PDB entry 6M2I | X-ray diffraction, 2.45 A resolution | chains A and B

# Chain A
Name: Amidohydrolase
Source organism: Rhodococcus wratislaviensis
Reference sequence: A0A402C2V4 (A0A402C2V4_9NOCA); residues 13-385 here correspond to UniProt positions 1-373 (UniProt number = residue number - 12)
Amino-acid sequence (385 residues; each row starts with the number of its first residue):
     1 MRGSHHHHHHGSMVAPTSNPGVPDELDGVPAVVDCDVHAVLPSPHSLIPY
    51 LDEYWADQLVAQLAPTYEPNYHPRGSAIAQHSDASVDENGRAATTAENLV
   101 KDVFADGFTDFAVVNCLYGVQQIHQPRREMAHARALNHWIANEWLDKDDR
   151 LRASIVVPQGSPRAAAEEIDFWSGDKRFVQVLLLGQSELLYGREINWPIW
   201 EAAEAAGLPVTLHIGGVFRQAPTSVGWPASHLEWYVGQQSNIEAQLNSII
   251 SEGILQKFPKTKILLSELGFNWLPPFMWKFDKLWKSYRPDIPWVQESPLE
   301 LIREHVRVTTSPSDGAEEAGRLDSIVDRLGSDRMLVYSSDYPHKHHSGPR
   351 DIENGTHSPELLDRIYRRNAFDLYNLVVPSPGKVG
Unresolved in the structure: 1-26, 381-385
Differences from the reference sequence: initiating methionine (1); expression tag (2-12)
Modified residues: Mse1, Mse13 (selenomethionine); Mse130, Mse277, Mse334 (selenomethionine; parent Met)
Bound ions: Zn2+: Asp36, His38, His213, Glu267, Asp340
Reported in the primary citation:
  - Zn2+ coordination: Asp36, His38, His213, Glu267, Asp340

# Chain B
Name: Amidohydrolase
Source organism: Rhodococcus wratislaviensis
Reference sequence: A0A402C2Q3 (A0A402C2Q3_9NOCA); residue numbers follow UniProt; this construct covers 2-378
Amino-acid sequence (378 residues; row label = number of the first residue in the row):
     1 MTIIEHGSLGTLPAPSVTTGIVDADIHPVPQDGALEPYLDDRWKKHIREY
    51 GVRTTTGLQFISEYPQMYGGAMRADAWPESGYPGSDRELLRTQLLDKHNI
   101 QLGVLQCLAPGGQTLNPAGQALNQELAAALCRATNDWQLEHLVYPDPRMR
   151 AAIPVTFETPDYAVAEIERVGADPGVVAVLGTSKTLEPLGSRKYWPIYEA
   201 SVAQNLPIQFHLSQGGGHANTGTGWTSYHTEYHTGHVQSFQSQLLSLVLS
   251 GTFDRFPTLKVMFVEGNVAHFAPLIQRMDYTWETLRGELPDLQRKPSEYI
   301 RDHIWASTQPIDEPEKPEHLAELLEEFCGDNVVFATDYPHFDFDDPETAF
   351 PRSFPVDLRDKILRGNGMRFFGVTNQAD
Unresolved in the structure: 1-8, 73-82, 112-114, 376-378
Differences from the reference sequence: initiating methionine (1)
Modified residues: Mse1 (selenomethionine); Mse67, Mse72, Mse149, Mse262, Mse278, Mse368 (selenomethionine; parent Met)
Bound ions: Fe ion site 1: Asp25, His27, His211, Glu265, Asp337; Fe ion site 2: Glu265, Asp337, His340 (together with 1,2-ethanediol)
Reported in the primary citation:
  - Fe ion coordination: Asp25, His27, His211, Glu265, Asp337, His340
  - Fe ion coordination through a water molecule: Asp342
  - binding site for 1,2-ethanediol: Asp342

# Chain A / chain B interface
Contacting residue pairs (138; chain A residue first):
  Ala77(A) - Thr284(B)
  Ile78(A) - Leu285(B)
  Gln186(A) - Gly222(B)  hydrogen bond (side chain-backbone)
  Gln186(A) - Thr223(B)
  Ser187(A) - Thr223(B)  hydrogen bond (backbone-side chain)
  Glu188(A) - Thr223(B)
  Leu189(A) - Thr223(B)
  Leu190(A) - Thr223(B)
  Leu190(A) - Trp225(B)
  Leu190(A) - Thr226(B)
  Leu190(A) - Glu231(B)
  Arg193(A) - Ser227(B)
  Ile214(A) - Arg277(B)
  Gln220(A) - Ala219(B)
  Gln220(A) - Thr221(B)  hydrogen bond (side chain-backbone)
  Gln220(A) - Gly222(B)  hydrogen bond (side chain-backbone)
  Gln220(A) - Thr223(B)
  Gln220(A) - Gly224(B)  hydrogen bond (side chain-backbone)
  Ala221(A) - Gly222(B)
  Pro222(A) - Gly222(B)
  Thr223(A) - Gly222(B)
  Thr223(A) - Ser242(B)
  Ser224(A) - His218(B)
  Ser224(A) - Ala219(B)
  Ser224(A) - Asn220(B)
  Ser224(A) - Thr221(B)
  Ser224(A) - Gly222(B)
  Ser224(A) - Ser239(B)  hydrogen bond
  Val225(A) - Ser183(B)
  Val225(A) - Lys184(B)
  Val225(A) - Thr185(B)
  Val225(A) - Leu186(B)
  Val225(A) - Glu187(B)
  Val225(A) - Pro188(B)
  Val225(A) - His218(B)
  Val225(A) - Ser242(B)
  Val225(A) - Gln243(B)
  Gly226(A) - Leu186(B)
  Gly226(A) - His218(B)
  Trp227(A) - Pro188(B)
  Ser230(A) - Glu288(B)
  His231(A) - Leu285(B)
  His231(A) - Glu288(B)  hydrogen bond (backbone-side chain)
  Leu232(A) - Thr281(B)
  Leu232(A) - Trp282(B)
  Leu232(A) - Leu285(B)
  Leu232(A) - Glu288(B)  hydrogen bond (backbone-side chain)
  Glu233(A) - Leu245(B)
  Glu233(A) - Ser246(B)
  Glu233(A) - Leu249(B)
  Tyr235(A) - Arg277(B)  hydrogen bond (backbone-side chain)
  Tyr235(A) - Thr281(B)
  Val236(A) - Leu245(B)  hydrophobic
  Val236(A) - Arg277(B)  hydrogen bond (backbone-side chain)
  Val236(A) - Mse278(B)  hydrophobic
  Val236(A) - Thr281(B)
  Gly237(A) - Leu245(B)
  Gln239(A) - Gln241(B)  hydrogen bond
  Gln239(A) - Leu274(B)
  Gln239(A) - Arg277(B)
  Ser240(A) - Gln238(B)
  Ser240(A) - Gln241(B)  hydrogen bond
  Asn241(A) - Gly222(B)  hydrogen bond (side chain-backbone)
  Asn241(A) - Thr223(B)  hydrogen bond (side chain-backbone)
  Glu243(A) - Val237(B)
  Glu243(A) - Gln238(B)
  Glu243(A) - Gln241(B)  hydrogen bond
  Ala244(A) - Thr221(B)
  Ala244(A) - Gln238(B)
  Gln245(A) - Thr223(B)  hydrogen bond
  Asn247(A) - Thr230(B)  hydrogen bond (side chain-backbone)
  Asn247(A) - Glu231(B)  hydrogen bond (side chain-backbone)
  Asn247(A) - Thr234(B)  hydrogen bond
  Ser248(A) - Glu231(B)
  Ser251(A) - Tyr228(B)
  Ser251(A) - Thr230(B)  hydrogen bond
  Ser251(A) - Glu231(B)
  Glu252(A) - Ser227(B)  hydrogen bond
  Glu252(A) - Tyr228(B)
  Leu268(A) - Arg277(B)
  Gly269(A) - Arg277(B)
  Asn271(A) - Pro273(B)
  Asn271(A) - Gln276(B)
  Trp272(A) - Pro273(B)
  Pro275(A) - His270(B)
  Phe276(A) - Thr234(B)
  Trp278(A) - Glu313(B)
  Trp278(A) - Pro314(B)  hydrophobic
  Trp278(A) - Glu315(B)
  Trp278(A) - His319(B)
  Trp278(A) - Leu323(B)  hydrophobic
  Lys279(A) - His233(B)
  Lys279(A) - Val237(B)
  Lys279(A) - Asn267(B)  hydrogen bond
  Lys279(A) - Pro310(B)
  Phe280(A) - Thr230(B)
  Phe280(A) - Thr234(B)
  Lys282(A) - Ile311(B)  hydrogen bond (side chain-backbone)
  Lys282(A) - Glu313(B)  salt bridge
  Leu283(A) - His233(B)
  Leu283(A) - Thr234(B)
  Ser286(A) - Tyr68(B)  hydrogen bond (backbone-side chain)
  Tyr287(A) - Tyr68(B)
  Tyr287(A) - His229(B)  hydrogen bond
  Tyr287(A) - His233(B)  hydrogen bond
  Tyr287(A) - Phe341(B)
  Asp290(A) - Mse67(B)
  Asp290(A) - Tyr228(B)
  Asp290(A) - His229(B)  hydrogen bond (side chain-backbone)
  Ile291(A) - Tyr228(B)  hydrophobic
  Ile291(A) - Thr230(B)
  Trp293(A) - Tyr228(B)  hydrophobic
  Leu299(A) - Glu315(B)
  Arg303(A) - Glu315(B)  salt bridge
  Pro312(A) - Tyr280(B)  hydrophobic
  Ser313(A) - Tyr280(B)
  Asp314(A) - Gln276(B)  hydrogen bond (backbone-side chain)
  Asp314(A) - Arg277(B)  salt bridge
  Asp314(A) - Tyr280(B)
  Gly315(A) - Gln276(B)
  Gly315(A) - Tyr280(B)
  Ala316(A) - Gln276(B)
  Glu317(A) - Tyr280(B)
  Arg321(A) - Gln276(B)  hydrogen bond
  Arg321(A) - Glu326(B)  salt bridge
  Asp327(A) - Lys316(B)  salt bridge
  Asp327(A) - His319(B)  salt bridge
  Arg328(A) - His319(B)
  Arg328(A) - Glu322(B)  salt bridge
  Arg328(A) - Leu323(B)
  Arg328(A) - Glu326(B)  salt bridge
  Lys344(A) - Thr284(B)
  His345(A) - Tyr280(B)
  His345(A) - Thr284(B)
  His346(A) - Tyr280(B)
  His346(A) - Glu283(B)
  His346(A) - Thr284(B)  hydrogen bond (backbone-side chain)
  Ser347(A) - Tyr280(B)  hydrogen bond (backbone-side chain)
Also at the interface, not in a pair above, chain A (69 interface residues in all): Ser76, Gly185, Trp284, Ser324
Also at the interface, not in a pair above, chain B (61 interface residues in all): Ala269, Arg286, Leu289

# Summary
69 residues of chain A and 61 residues of chain B are in contact; the contacts include 31 hydrogen bonds and 8
salt bridges. Polar pairs include Lys282(A)-Glu313(B), Arg303(A)-Glu315(B) and Asp314(A)-Arg277(B). From the
paper: a binding site for 1,2-ethanediol at Asp342(B); Fe ion coordination by Asp25(B), His27(B) and His211(B)
among others.
Here chain A is Amidohydrolase and chain B is Amidohydrolase, both from Rhodococcus wratislaviensis. Entry
6M2I (Structure of the 2-Aminoisobutyric acid Monooxygenase Hydroxylase) was determined by X-ray diffraction
together with 6M1W from the same study.
